PDB entry 6RGL | electron microscopy, 5.40 A resolution (low resolution: residue-level contacts below are approximate; hydrogen-bond / salt-bridge calls are withheld) | chains B and A of the 4 polymer chains in the assembly

Chain B (and A):
Name: Afp2
Source organism: Serratia entomophila
Notes: chain A of this document is another copy of the same molecule, construct and numbering; everything in this record applies to it too
UniProt: Q6HAD7 (Q6HAD7_9GAMM); residues 1-354 here = UniProt positions 1-354
Amino-acid sequence (354 residues; each row starts with the number of its first residue):
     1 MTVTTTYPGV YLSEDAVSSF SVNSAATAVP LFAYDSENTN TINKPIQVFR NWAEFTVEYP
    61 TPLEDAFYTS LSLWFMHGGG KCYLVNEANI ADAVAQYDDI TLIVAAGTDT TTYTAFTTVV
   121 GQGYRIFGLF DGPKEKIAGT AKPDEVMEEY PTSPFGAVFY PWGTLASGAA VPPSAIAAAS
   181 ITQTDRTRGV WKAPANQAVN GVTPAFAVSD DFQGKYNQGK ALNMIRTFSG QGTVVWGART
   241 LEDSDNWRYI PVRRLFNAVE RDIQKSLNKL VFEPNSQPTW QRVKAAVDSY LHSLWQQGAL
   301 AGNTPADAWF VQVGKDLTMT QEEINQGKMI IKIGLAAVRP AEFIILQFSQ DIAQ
Disordered / not traced: 1-3, 352-354

Chain B / chain A interface:
Residue-residue contacts (15; chain B residue first):
  Thr114(B) with Met76(A)
  Thr117(B) with Met76(A); Asn200(A)
  Thr118(B) with Phe75(A); Met76(A)
  Gly121(B) with His77(A); Gly78(A); Arg186(A)
  Gln122(B) with Phe75(A); Gly78(A)
  Pro151(B) with Asn200(A)
  Thr152(B) with Asn200(A)
  Glu322(B) with Ser21(A)
  Gln326(B) with Val22(A); Asn23(A)
Interface residues without a listed pair, chain B (10 interface residues in all): Asp144
Interface residues without a listed pair, chain A (11 interface residues in all): Ala198, Gly230

Overview:
10 residues of chain B face 11 of chain A across their interface.
Both chains are Afp2 (Serratia entomophila). Entry 6RGL (Cryo-EM structure of the anti-feeding prophage (AFP)
baseplate in contracted state) was determined by electron microscopy, deposited together with 6RBK, 6RBN,
6RAO, 6RAP and 6RC8.
